Entry 5NIF (X-ray diffraction, 3.00 A resolution); this record covers chains W and X of the 30 polymer chains in the assembly.

Chain W:
Name: Proteasome subunit beta type-2
From: Saccharomyces cerevisiae (strain ATCC 204508 / S288c)
Notes: EC 3.4.25.1
UniProtKB: P25043 (PSB2_YEAST); residues -28 to 232 here correspond to UniProt positions 1-261 (UniProt number = residue number + 29)
Amino-acid sequence (261 residues; numbered -28 to 232; the number before each row is that of its first residue; numbers below 1 keep their minus sign (Met-28 is residue -28)):
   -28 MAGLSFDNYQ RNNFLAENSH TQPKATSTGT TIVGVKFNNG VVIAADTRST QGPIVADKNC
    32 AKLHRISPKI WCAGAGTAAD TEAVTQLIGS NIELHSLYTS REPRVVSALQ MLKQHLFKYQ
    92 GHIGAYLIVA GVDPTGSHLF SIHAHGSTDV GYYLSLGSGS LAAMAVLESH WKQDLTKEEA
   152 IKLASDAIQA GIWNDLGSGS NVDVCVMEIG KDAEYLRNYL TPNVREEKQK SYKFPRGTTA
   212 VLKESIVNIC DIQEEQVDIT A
Not modelled in the structure: -28 to 0, 223-232
UniProt features mapped onto this chain:
  - active site: Thr1 (Nucleophile)

Chain X:
Name: Proteasome subunit beta type-3
From: Saccharomyces cerevisiae (strain ATCC 204508 / S288c)
Notes: EC 3.4.25.1
UniProtKB: P25451 (PSB3_YEAST); the author numbering skips numbers that UniProt does not, so the offset changes along the chain: -9 to -1 = UniProt 1-9; 1-196 = UniProt 10-205
Amino-acid sequence (205 residues; row label = number of the first residue in the row; note: 1 number in that range is skipped by the numbering (no residue carries it; nothing is unmodelled there); numbers below 1 keep their minus sign (Met-9 is residue -9)):
    -9 MSDPSSING
     1 GIVVAMTGKD CVAIACDLRL GSQSLGVSNK FEKIFHYGHV FLGITGLATD VTTLNEMFRY
    61 KTNLYKLKEE RAIEPETFTQ LVSSSLYERR FGPYFVGPVV AGINSKSGKP FIAGFDLIGC
   121 IDEAKDFIVS GTASDQLFGM CESLYEPNLE PEDLFETISQ ALLNAADRDA LSGWGAVVYI
   181 IKKDEVVKRY LKMRQD
Not modelled in the structure: -9
UniProt features mapped onto this chain:
  - modified residue: Ser22 (Phosphoserine)
  - cross-link: Lys61 (Glycyl lysine isopeptide (Lys-Gly) (interchain with G-Cter in ubiquitin))

Chain W / chain X interface:
Residue-residue contacts - 60 pairs, chain W then chain X:
  Ile25(W) - Asp135(X)
  Ile25(W) - Phe138(X)  hydrophobic
  Val26(W) - Phe138(X)
  Ala27(W) - Asp122(X)
  Asp28(W) - Asp122(X)
  Lys29(W) - Glu142(X)  salt bridge
  Thr48(W) - Arg90(X)
  Ala49(W) - Cys120(X)  hydrophobic
  Ala50(W) - Tyr87(X)
  Ala50(W) - Ile118(X)  hydrophobic
  Ala50(W) - Cys120(X)
  Asp51(W) - Tyr87(X)  hydrogen bond
  Asp51(W) - Arg90(X)  salt bridge
  Ala54(W) - Tyr87(X)
  Tyr90(W) - Phe91(X)  hydrophobic
  His93(W) - Arg90(X)
  His93(W) - Phe91(X)
  Arg196(W) - Glu142(X)  salt bridge
  Lys199(W) - Glu142(X)
  Lys199(W) - Ser143(X)  hydrogen bond (side chain-backbone)
  Lys199(W) - Tyr145(X)  hydrogen bond (side chain-backbone)
  Ser202(W) - Glu146(X)  hydrogen bond
  Tyr203(W) - Ser143(X)
  Tyr203(W) - Leu144(X)  hydrophobic
  Lys204(W) - Glu146(X)
  Lys204(W) - Leu149(X)
  Phe205(W) - Leu144(X)  hydrophobic
  Phe205(W) - Thr157(X)
  Phe205(W) - Gln160(X)
  Arg207(W) - Glu152(X)
  Arg207(W) - Asp153(X)  salt bridge
  Gly208(W) - Glu156(X)  hydrogen bond (backbone-side chain)
  Thr209(W) - Glu156(X)  hydrogen bond (backbone-side chain)
  Thr210(W) - Phe155(X)
  Thr210(W) - Glu156(X)  hydrogen bond
  Thr210(W) - Ser159(X)
  Thr210(W) - Gln160(X)  hydrogen bond
  Thr210(W) - Leu191(X)
  Ala211(W) - Leu191(X)
  Ala211(W) - Lys192(X)  hydrogen bond (backbone-backbone)
  Val212(W) - Phe155(X)  hydrophobic
  Val212(W) - Arg189(X)
  Val212(W) - Tyr190(X)
  Leu213(W) - Tyr190(X)  hydrogen bond (backbone-backbone)
  Leu213(W) - Leu191(X)
  Leu213(W) - Lys192(X)
  Lys214(W) - Arg189(X)
  Lys214(W) - Tyr190(X)  hydrogen bond (backbone-backbone)
  Glu215(W) - Lys188(X)
  Glu215(W) - Arg189(X)  salt bridge
  Ser216(W) - Val187(X)
  Ser216(W) - Lys188(X)  hydrogen bond (backbone-backbone)
  Ile217(W) - Val186(X)
  Val218(W) - Val186(X)  hydrogen bond (backbone-backbone)
  Val218(W) - Lys188(X)
  Asn219(W) - His36(X)
  Ile220(W) - Gly38(X)
  Ile220(W) - His39(X)
  Ile220(W) - Val186(X)  hydrophobic
  Asp222(W) - Lys66(X)
Other interface residues (no listed pair), chain W (36 interface residues in all): Gln22, Ile94, Pro206
Other interface residues (no listed pair), chain X (40 interface residues in all): Phe41, Asp116, Glu123, Asp126, Glu150, Leu163, Tyr179, Glu185

Summary:
The interface between chain W and chain X involves 36 residues on one side and 40 on the other; the contacts
include 13 hydrogen bonds and 5 salt bridges. Polar pairs include Lys29(W)-Glu142(X), Asp51(W)-Arg90(X) and
Arg196(W)-Glu142(X). From UniProt: active-site residue Thr1(W) on chain W.
Chain W is Proteasome subunit beta type-2 and chain X is Proteasome subunit beta type-3, both from
Saccharomyces cerevisiae (strain ATCC 204508 / S288c); the structure, Yeast 20S proteasome in complex with
Blm-pep activator, was determined by X-ray diffraction.
